4U3B - chain A; structure by X-ray diffraction, 1.34 A resolution.

# Chain A
Name: UDP-3-O-[3-hydroxymyristoyl] N-acetylglucosamine deacetylase
From: Aquifex aeolicus
Notes: EC 3.5.1.-
UniProtKB: O67648 (LPXC_AQUAE); numbering as in UniProt (aligned over 1-271)
Chain sequence (271 residues; each row starts with the number of its first residue):
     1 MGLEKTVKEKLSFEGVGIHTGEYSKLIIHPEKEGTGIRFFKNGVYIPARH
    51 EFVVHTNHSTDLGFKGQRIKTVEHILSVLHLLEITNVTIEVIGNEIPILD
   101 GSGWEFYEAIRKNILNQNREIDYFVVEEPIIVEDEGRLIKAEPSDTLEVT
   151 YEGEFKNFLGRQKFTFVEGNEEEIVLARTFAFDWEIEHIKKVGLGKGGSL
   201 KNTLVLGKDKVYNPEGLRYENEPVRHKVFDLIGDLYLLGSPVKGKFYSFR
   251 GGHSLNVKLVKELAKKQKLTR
Unresolved in the structure: 1, 269-271
Sequence notes: conflict Ala-181 (Cys in O67648)
Curated features (UniProtKB/Swiss-Prot):
  - active site: His-253 (Proton donor)
  - binding site (Zn(2+)): His-74, His-226, Asp-230
  - mutagenesis: His-19 (H19A: 20-fold decrease in activity. 2-fold decrease in zinc content; H19Q: 2-fold decrease in activity; H19Y: 22-fold decrease in activity), Glu-73 (E73A: 10-fold decrease in activity. 3.6-fold decrease in zinc content; E73Q: Loss of activity), His-74 (H74A: Almost loss of activity. 10-fold decrease in zinc content; H74Q: Almost loss of activity), Glu-95 (E95A/N/S: Almost no change in activity), Asp-100 (D100A/N/S: Almost no change in activity), Glu-222 (E222A: 20-fold decrease in activity; E222N: Loss of activity; E222S: 15-fold decrease in activity), His-226 (H226A: 720-fold decrease in activity. 16.6-fold decrease in zinc content), Asp-234 (D234A: Almost loss of activity. 1.5-fold decrease in zinc content; D234N: 29-fold decrease in activity; D234S: Loss of activity), His-253 (H253A: Loss of activity. 4.3-fold decrease in zinc content; H253Q: Loss of activity)
Bound ions: Zn2+ site 1: His-58, His-188 (together with imidazole); Zn2+ site 2: His-74, His-226, Asp-230 (together with 3BW)
Residues lining bound ligands: 3BW (4-({[4-(4-chlorophenoxy)phenyl]sulfanyl}methyl)-N-hydroxytetrahydro-2H-pyran-4-carboxamide): Ile-18, His-19, His-58, Glu-73, His-74, Thr-179, Phe-180, Ala-181, Ile-186, Ile-189, Lys-190, Gly-195, Gly-198, Ser-199, Leu-200, Thr-203, Val-205, His-226, Lys-227, Asp-230, His-253
From the paper describing this entry:
  - binding site for 3BW: Lys-227

# In short
Ligands of chain A: compound 3BW. His-58 and His-188 coordinate Zn2+ site 1. His-74, His-226 and Asp-230 form
the Zn2+ site 2. Curated annotation (UniProt) lists active-site residue His-253, 3 Zn2+-binding residues and 9
mutagenesis sites. From the paper: a binding site for 3BW at Lys-227.
Chain A is UDP-3-O-[3-hydroxymyristoyl] N-acetylglucosamine deacetylase (Aquifex aeolicus); the structure,
LpxC from A.Aaeolicus in complex with the MMP inhibitor
4-[[4-(4-chlorophenoxy)phenyl]sulfanylmethyl]tetrahydropyran-4-carbohydroxamic acid - compound 2, was
determined by X-ray diffraction, deposited together with 4U3D.
